PDB entry 8PNB | electron microscopy, 3.80 A resolution | chains 1 and 2 of the 3 polymer chains in the assembly

[Chain 1]
Molecule: Capsid protein VP1
Organism: rhinovirus B14
UniProtKB: P03303 (POLG_HRV14); residues 60-289 here correspond to UniProt positions 627-856 (UniProt number = residue number + 567)
Amino-acid sequence (230 residues; each row starts with the number of its first residue):
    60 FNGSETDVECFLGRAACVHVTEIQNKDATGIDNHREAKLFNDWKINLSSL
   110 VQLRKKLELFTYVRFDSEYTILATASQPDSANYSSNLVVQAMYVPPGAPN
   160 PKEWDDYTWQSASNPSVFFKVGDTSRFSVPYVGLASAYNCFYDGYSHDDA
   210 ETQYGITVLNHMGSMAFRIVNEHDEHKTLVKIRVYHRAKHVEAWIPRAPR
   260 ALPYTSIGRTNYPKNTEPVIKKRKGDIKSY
UniProt features mapped onto this chain:
  - site: Tyr289 (Cleavage)
What the authors report for this chain:
  - conformationally variable residues (order/disorder transition): Tyr204 to Val217

[Chain 2]
Molecule: Capsid protein VP2
Organism: rhinovirus B14
UniProtKB: P03303 (POLG_HRV14); residues 7-262 here correspond to UniProt positions 76-331 (UniProt number = residue number + 69)
Amino-acid sequence (256 residues; row label = number of the first residue in the row):
     7 CGYSDRVQQITLGNSTITTQEAANAVVCYAEWPEYLPDVDASDVNKTSKP
    57 DTSVCRFYTLDSKTWTTGSKGWCWKLPDALKDMGVFGQNMFFHSLGRSGY
   107 TVHVQCNATKFHSGCLLVVVIPEHQLASHEGGNVSVKYTFTHPGERGIDL
   157 SSANEVGGPVKDVLYNMNGTLLGNLLIFPHQFINLRTNNTATIVIPYINS
   207 VPIDSMTRHNNVSLMVIPIAPLTVPTGATPSLPITVTIAPMCTEFSGIRS
   257 KSIVPQ
Differences from the reference sequence: conflict Leu170 (Ile239 in P03303)
UniProt features mapped onto this chain:
  - site: Gln262 (Cleavage)
What the authors report for this chain:
  - conformationally variable residues (order/disorder transition, side-chain flip): Trp38, Val50 to Pro56, Ser252 to Gln262

[Chain 1 / chain 2 interface]
Contacting residue pairs (71):
  Tyr121(1) - Glu129(2)  hydrogen bond
  Tyr121(1) - Asn205(2)
  Ala194(1) - Ser206(2)
  Ser195(1) - Ser206(2)
  Asn198(1) - Ser206(2)  hydrogen bond
  Phe200(1) - Glu129(2)
  Phe200(1) - Gln131(2)
  Phe200(1) - Asn174(2)
  Tyr201(1) - Glu129(2)
  Tyr201(1) - Gln131(2)
  Tyr201(1) - His215(2)  hydrogen bond
  Asp202(1) - Glu129(2)  hydrogen bond (backbone-side chain)
  Asp202(1) - His130(2)
  Asp202(1) - Tyr144(2)  hydrogen bond
  Asp202(1) - His215(2)  hydrogen bond (backbone-side chain)
  Asp202(1) - Asn216(2)
  Gly203(1) - Tyr144(2)  hydrogen bond (backbone-side chain)
  Tyr204(1) - Ser141(2)
  Tyr204(1) - Val142(2)  hydrogen bond (side chain-backbone)
  Tyr204(1) - Lys143(2)
  Tyr204(1) - Tyr144(2)
  Tyr204(1) - Arg214(2)
  Ser205(1) - Arg214(2)  hydrogen bond (backbone-side chain)
  His206(1) - Arg214(2)
  Asp207(1) - Thr213(2)  hydrogen bond
  Asp207(1) - Arg214(2)
  Tyr213(1) - Ser141(2)  hydrogen bond
  Tyr213(1) - Val142(2)  hydrogen bond (side chain-backbone)
  Tyr213(1) - Lys143(2)
  Gly214(1) - Gln131(2)
  Ile254(1) - Tyr35(2)
  Ile254(1) - Pro128(2)  hydrophobic
  Ile254(1) - Ile204(2)  hydrophobic
  Pro255(1) - Ile183(2)
  Pro255(1) - Phe184(2)
  Arg256(1) - Ile127(2)
  Arg256(1) - Pro128(2)  hydrogen bond (side chain-backbone)
  Arg256(1) - Ile183(2)
  Arg256(1) - Phe184(2)
  Ala257(1) - Thr176(2)
  Ala257(1) - Asn180(2)
  Ala257(1) - Ile183(2)
  Ala257(1) - Phe184(2)
  Pro258(1) - Thr176(2)
  Pro258(1) - Asn180(2)
  Arg259(1) - Asn174(2)
  Arg259(1) - Gly175(2)
  Ala260(1) - Tyr171(2)  hydrophobic
  Ala260(1) - Gly175(2)  hydrogen bond (backbone-backbone)
  Leu261(1) - Tyr171(2)  hydrophobic
  Thr264(1) - Gly137(2)
  Gly267(1) - Gln131(2)  hydrogen bond (backbone-side chain)
  Arg268(1) - Gln131(2)
  Arg268(1) - Asn139(2)  hydrogen bond (side chain-backbone)
  Arg268(1) - Val140(2)
  Arg268(1) - Ser141(2)
  Thr269(1) - Gln131(2)  hydrogen bond
  Thr269(1) - Leu132(2)
  Thr269(1) - Ala133(2)
  Thr269(1) - Asn174(2)
  Asn270(1) - Ala133(2)
  Asn270(1) - Ser134(2)  hydrogen bond (side chain-backbone)
  Asn270(1) - Gly138(2)  hydrogen bond (side chain-backbone)
  Asn270(1) - Val140(2)  hydrogen bond (side chain-backbone)
  Tyr271(1) - Ala133(2)
  Tyr271(1) - Gly137(2)
  Tyr271(1) - Val166(2)
  Tyr271(1) - Asp168(2)  hydrogen bond
  Tyr271(1) - Tyr171(2)  hydrophobic
  Tyr271(1) - Gly175(2)
  Thr275(1) - Tyr171(2)
Also at the interface, not in a pair above, chain 1 (34 interface residues in all): Ala196, Ser265, Pro272, Lys273, Val278
Also at the interface, not in a pair above, chain 2 (38 interface residues in all): Lys81, Met173, Leu177, Leu181, Val207

[In short]
34 residues of chain 1 and 38 residues of chain 2 are in contact, with 21 hydrogen bonds. Polar pairs include
Tyr121(1)-Glu129(2), Asn198(1)-Ser206(2) and Tyr201(1)-His215(2). From the paper: conformational variability
at Tyr204(1) and Trp38(2) among others.
Here chain 1 is Capsid protein VP1 and chain 2 is Capsid protein VP2, both from rhinovirus B14. Entry 8PNB
(HRV empty capsid) was determined by electron microscopy (same publication as 8PNF).
